1E1R - chains F and G of the 7 polymer chains in the assembly; structure by X-ray diffraction, 2.50 A resolution.

Chain F:
Name: Bovine mitochondrial F1-atpase
Organism: Bos taurus
Notes: EC 3.6.1.34
Reference sequence: P00829 (ATPB_BOVIN); aligned to UniProt positions 47-528 over residues -4 to 478 (the alignment contains insertions or deletions, so no single offset holds)
Chain sequence (482 residues; row label = number of the first residue in the row; note: 1 number in that range is skipped by the numbering (no residue carries it; nothing is unmodelled there); numbers below 1 keep their minus sign (Ala-4 is residue -4)):
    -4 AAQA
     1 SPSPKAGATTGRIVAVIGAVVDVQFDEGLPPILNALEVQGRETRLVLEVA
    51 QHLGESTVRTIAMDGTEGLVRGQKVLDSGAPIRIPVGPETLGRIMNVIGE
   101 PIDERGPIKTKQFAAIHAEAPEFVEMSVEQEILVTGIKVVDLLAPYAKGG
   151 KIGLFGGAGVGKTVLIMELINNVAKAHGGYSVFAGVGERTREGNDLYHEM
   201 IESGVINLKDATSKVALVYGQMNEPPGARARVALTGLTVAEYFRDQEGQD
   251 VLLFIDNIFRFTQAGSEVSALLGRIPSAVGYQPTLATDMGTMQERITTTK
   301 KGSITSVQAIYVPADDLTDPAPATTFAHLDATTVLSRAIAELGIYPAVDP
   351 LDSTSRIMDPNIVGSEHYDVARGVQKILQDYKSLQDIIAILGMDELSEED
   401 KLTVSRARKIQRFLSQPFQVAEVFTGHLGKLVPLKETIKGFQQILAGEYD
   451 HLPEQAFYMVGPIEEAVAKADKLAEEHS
Unresolved in the structure: -4 to -1, 1-8, 475-478
Ion coordination: Mg2+: Thr163 (together with AMP-PNP)
Ligand contacts: AMP-PNP (ANP; phosphoaminophosphonic acid-adenylate ester): Gly157, Ala158, Gly159, Val160, Gly161, Lys162, Thr163, Val164, Glu188, Arg189, Tyr311, Tyr345, Pro346, Phe418, Ala421, Phe424, Thr425
Curated features (UniProtKB/Swiss-Prot):
  - binding site (ADP): Gly159, Val160, Gly161, Lys162, Thr163, Val164
  - binding site (ATP): Gly159, Gly161, Lys162, Thr163, Val164, Arg189
  - binding site (phosphate): Gly159, Val160, Gly161, Lys162, Thr163
  - binding site (Mg(2+)): Thr163, Glu188
  - modified residue: Lys74 (N6-acetyllysine), Lys111 (N6-acetyllysine), Lys148 (N6-acetyllysine), Lys209 (N6-acetyllysine), Lys214 (N6-acetyllysine), Thr262 (Phosphothreonine), Ser365 (Phosphoserine), Lys376 (N6-acetyllysine), Ser383 (Phosphoserine), Lys430 (N6-acetyllysine), Lys435 (N6-acetyllysine), Lys472 (N6-acetyllysine)
  - glycosylation: Ser56 (O-linked (GlcNAc) serine)

Chain G:
Name: Bovine mitochondrial F1-atpase
Organism: Bos taurus
Notes: EC 3.6.1.34
Reference sequence: P05631 (ATPG_BOVIN); residues 1-272 here correspond to UniProt positions 26-297 (UniProt number = residue number + 25)
Chain sequence (272 residues; each row starts with the number of its first residue):
     1 ATLKDITRRLKSIKNIQKITKSMKMVAAAKYARAERELKPARVYGVGSLA
    51 LYEKADIKTPEDKKKHLIIGVSSDRGLCGAIHSSVAKQMKSEAANLAAAG
   101 KEVKIIGVGDKIRSILHRTHSDQFLVTFKEVGRRPPTFGDASVIALELLN
   151 SGYEFDEGSIIFNRFRSVISYKTEEKPIFSLDTISSAESMSIYDDIDADV
   201 LRNYQEYSLANIIYYSLKESTTSEQSARMTAMDNASKNASEMIDKLTLTF
   251 NRTRQAVITKELIEIISGAAAL
Unresolved in the structure: 45-76, 91-208
Curated features (UniProtKB/Swiss-Prot):
  - modified residue: Lys14 (N6-acetyllysine), Lys24 (N6-succinyllysine), Lys30 (N6-acetyllysine), Lys90 (N6-acetyllysine), Ser121 (Phosphoserine), Lys129 (N6-acetyllysine), Lys172 (N6-acetyllysine), Lys245 (N6-succinyllysine)

How chain F and chain G interact:
Contacting residue pairs (14; chain F residue first):
  Ile275(F) - Ala271(G)  hydrophobic
  Asp386(F) - Arg9(G)  salt bridge
  Ala389(F) - Asn238(G)  hydrogen bond (backbone-side chain)
  Ala389(F) - Met242(G)  hydrophobic
  Ile390(F) - Ala235(G)
  Ile390(F) - Asn238(G)  hydrogen bond (backbone-side chain)
  Ile390(F) - Met242(G)  hydrophobic
  Leu391(F) - Leu77(G)  hydrophobic
  Leu391(F) - Ala235(G)  hydrophobic
  Asp394(F) - Gly79(G)
  Asp394(F) - Ala80(G)
  Glu395(F) - Leu77(G)
  Glu395(F) - Gly79(G)  hydrogen bond (side chain-backbone)
  Glu398(F) - Lys87(G)
Other interface residues (no listed pair), chain F (10 interface residues in all): Pro276, Lys401
Other interface residues (no listed pair), chain G (14 interface residues in all): Ile16, Cys78, Ser83, Ala239, Ser267

In short:
10 residues of chain F and 14 residues of chain G are in contact, with 3 hydrogen bonds and 1 salt bridge.
Polar contacts include Asp386(F)-Arg9(G), Ala389(F)-Asn238(G) and Ile390(F)-Asn238(G). Ligands of chain F:
AMP-PNP.
Here chain F is Bovine mitochondrial F1-atpase and chain G is Bovine mitochondrial F1-atpase, both from Bos
taurus. Entry 1E1R (Bovine mitochondrial F1-atpase inhibited by MG2+ADP and aluminium fluoride) was determined
by X-ray diffraction, deposited together with 1E1Q.
